Entry 9E27 (electron microscopy, 3.20 A resolution); this record covers chains B and C of the 6 polymer chains in the assembly.

# Chain B (and C)
Protein: CpaF
Source organism: Caulobacter vibrioides
Notes: chain C of this document is another copy of the same molecule, construct and numbering; everything in this record applies to it too
Reference sequence: Q9L714 (Q9L714_CAUVI); numbering as in UniProt (aligned over 1-501)
Amino-acid sequence (501 residues; numbered 1 to 501; the number before each row is that of its first residue):
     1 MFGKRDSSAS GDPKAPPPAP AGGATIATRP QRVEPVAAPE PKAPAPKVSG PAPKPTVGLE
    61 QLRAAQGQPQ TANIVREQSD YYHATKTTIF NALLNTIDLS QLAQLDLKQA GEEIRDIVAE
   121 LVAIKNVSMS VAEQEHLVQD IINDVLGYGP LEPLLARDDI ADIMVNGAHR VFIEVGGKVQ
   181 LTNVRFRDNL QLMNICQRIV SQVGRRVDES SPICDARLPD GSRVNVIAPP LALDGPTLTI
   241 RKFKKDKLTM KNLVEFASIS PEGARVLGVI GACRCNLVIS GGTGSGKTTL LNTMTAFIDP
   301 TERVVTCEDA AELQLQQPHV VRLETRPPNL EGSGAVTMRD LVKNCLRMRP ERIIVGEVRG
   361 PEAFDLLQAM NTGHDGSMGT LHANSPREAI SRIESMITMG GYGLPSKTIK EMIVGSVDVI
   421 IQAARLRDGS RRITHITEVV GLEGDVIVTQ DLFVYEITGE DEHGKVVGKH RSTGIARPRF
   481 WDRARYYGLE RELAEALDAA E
Not modelled in the structure: 1-79
Metal / ion sites: Mg2+: Thr288 (together with ADP)
Small-molecule neighbours: ADP (adenosine-5'-diphosphate): Lys244, Leu248, Leu253, Phe256, Ser258, Gly282, Gly284, Ser285, Gly286, Lys287, Thr288, Thr289, Arg431
Reported in the primary citation:
  - binding site for the ligand ATP: Arg223, Lys287, Arg347
  - binding site for ADP: Lys287
  - contacts within the chain: Lys287-Glu357
  - Mg2+ coordination: Thr288

# How chain B and chain C interact
Residue-residue contacts (47; chain B residue first):
  Arg217(B) - Leu233(C)
  Arg303(B) - Met164(C)
  Arg303(B) - Asn166(C)  hydrogen bond
  Arg303(B) - Thr239(C)
  Ala311(B) - Leu233(C)  hydrophobic
  Pro318(B) - Arg170(C)  hydrogen bond (backbone-side chain)
  Pro318(B) - Phe172(C)
  His319(B) - Asn166(C)  hydrogen bond
  His319(B) - Phe172(C)
  Val320(B) - Asp234(C)
  Val321(B) - Asn166(C)
  Arg322(B) - Leu231(C)
  Arg322(B) - Ala232(C)
  Arg322(B) - Leu233(C)  hydrogen bond (backbone-backbone)
  Arg322(B) - Asp234(C)  salt bridge
  Leu323(B) - Leu231(C)
  Leu323(B) - Ala232(C)  hydrophobic
  Glu324(B) - Pro230(C)
  Glu324(B) - Leu231(C)  hydrogen bond (backbone-backbone)
  Glu324(B) - Leu233(C)
  Arg326(B) - Glu209(C)  hydrogen bond (side chain-backbone)
  Arg326(B) - Ser210(C)
  Arg326(B) - Pro212(C)
  Arg326(B) - Leu231(C)
  Val336(B) - Ile213(C)  hydrophobic
  Val336(B) - Leu231(C)  hydrophobic
  Asn344(B) - Ile213(C)
  Asn344(B) - Asn225(C)  hydrogen bond
  Asn344(B) - Ile227(C)
  Arg347(B) - Asp215(C)  salt bridge
  Arg347(B) - Asn225(C)
  Arg347(B) - Arg241(C)
  Arg347(B) - Pro327(C)
  Met348(B) - Asn225(C)
  Met348(B) - Thr237(C)
  Arg349(B) - Asp162(C)  salt bridge
  Arg349(B) - Met164(C)
  Arg349(B) - Glu174(C)  salt bridge
  Asn371(B) - Thr283(C)  hydrogen bond (backbone-side chain)
  Asn371(B) - His382(C)
  Thr372(B) - Thr283(C)
  Thr372(B) - Arg359(C)
  Gly373(B) - Thr283(C)  hydrogen bond (backbone-side chain)
  Asp375(B) - Thr283(C)
  Arg485(B) - Arg427(C)
  Arg485(B) - Glu460(C)  salt bridge
  Tyr486(B) - Arg427(C)
Interface residues without a listed pair, chain B (29 interface residues in all): Thr325, Ala335, Asp340, Leu341, Leu404, Thr408, Asp482
Interface residues without a listed pair, chain C (35 interface residues in all): Val179, Arg223, Leu238, Leu330, Ser395, Met399, Asp428, Gly429

# Summary
29 residues of chain B face 35 of chain C across their interface; the contacts include 9 hydrogen bonds and 5
salt bridges. Polar contacts include Arg322(B)-Asp234(C), Arg347(B)-Asp215(C) and Arg349(B)-Asp162(C). Bound
to chain B: ADP. From the paper: a binding site for the ligand ATP at Arg223(B), Lys287(B) and Arg347(B); a
binding site for ADP at Lys287(B).
Chain B and chain C are both CpaF (Caulobacter vibrioides); the structure, Expanded structure of CpaF with two
ATPs and four ADPs (Under-saturated ATP/ADP dataset), was determined by electron microscopy together with
9E24, 9E25, 9E26 and 9E29 from the same study.
